PDB entry 6IOK | electron microscopy, 3.64 A resolution | chains J and K of the 12 polymer chains in the assembly

== Chain J (and K) ==
Molecule: Multidrug resistance protein MexA
Organism: Pseudomonas aeruginosa PAO1
Notes: chain K of this document is another copy of the same molecule, construct and numbering; everything in this record applies to it too
UniProt: P52477 (MEXA_PSEAE); residues 2-360 here correspond to UniProt positions 25-383 (UniProt number = residue number + 23)
Chain sequence (362 residues; row label = number of the first residue in the row; numbers below 1 keep their minus sign (Gly-1 is residue -1)):
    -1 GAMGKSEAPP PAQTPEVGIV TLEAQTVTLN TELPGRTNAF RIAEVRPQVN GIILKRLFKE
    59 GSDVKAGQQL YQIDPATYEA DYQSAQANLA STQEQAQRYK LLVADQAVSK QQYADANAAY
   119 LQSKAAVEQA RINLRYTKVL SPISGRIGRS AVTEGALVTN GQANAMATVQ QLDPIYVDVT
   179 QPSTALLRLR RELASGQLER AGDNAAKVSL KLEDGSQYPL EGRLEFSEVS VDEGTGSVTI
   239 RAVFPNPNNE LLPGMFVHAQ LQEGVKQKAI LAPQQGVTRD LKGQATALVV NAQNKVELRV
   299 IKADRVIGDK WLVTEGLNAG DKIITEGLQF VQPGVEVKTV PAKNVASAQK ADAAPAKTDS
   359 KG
Disordered / not traced: -1 to 10, 344-360 (chain K: -1 to 11, 343-360)
Differences from the reference sequence: expression tag (-1 to 1)
Glycans and other covalent adducts: covalent link Glu190-Gln195
Reported in the primary citation:
  - mutagenesis - L100D: abolished binding to Outer membrane protein OprM
  - mutagenesis - L100D: abolished growth in response to drug resistance
  - mutagenesis - R96A, L99D, D103A, Q104A: unchanged binding to Outer membrane protein OprM
  - mutagenesis - R96D, S107D: decreased binding to Outer membrane protein OprM
  - mutagenesis - R39D, S107D, R147D: decreased growth in response to drug resistance
  - self-association interface (contacts with another copy of this molecule); pairs are residue here / residue on that copy: Arg39-Glu152, Arg39, Glu226
  - mutagenesis - R39D: abolished binding to Multidrug resistance protein MexA (chain J)
  - mutagenesis - R147D: abolished binding to another copy of this molecule
  - mutagenesis - R34A, R34D, T233A, T233V, R277A, R277D: abolished binding to Multidrug resistance protein MexB

== How chain J and chain K interact ==
Pairs across the interface - 64 pairs, chain J then chain K:
  Arg34(J) - Glu231(K)  hydrogen bond (side chain-backbone)
  Gly49(J) - Gln46(K)
  Ile50(J) - Gln46(K)
  Arg54(J) - Tyr174(K)
  Glu58(J) - Phe224(K)
  Glu58(J) - Arg239(K)  salt bridge
  Gly59(J) - Phe224(K)
  Asp72(J) - Tyr134(K)
  Ala74(J) - Ile130(K)  hydrophobic
  Ala74(J) - Tyr134(K)
  Thr75(J) - Gln127(K)  hydrogen bond
  Ala78(J) - Ala123(K)
  Ala78(J) - Gln127(K)
  Asp79(J) - Gln127(K)
  Gln81(J) - Glu126(K)
  Ser82(J) - Gln120(K)
  Ser82(J) - Ala123(K)
  Ala85(J) - Ala116(K)
  Ala85(J) - Leu119(K)  hydrophobic
  Ser89(J) - Gln109(K)
  Ser89(J) - Asp113(K)  hydrogen bond
  Ser89(J) - Ala116(K)
  Glu92(J) - Gln109(K)
  Glu92(J) - Ala112(K)
  Gln93(J) - Gln109(K)
  Arg96(J) - Lys108(K)
  Arg96(J) - Gln109(K)  hydrogen bond
  Arg144(J) - Ser225(K)
  Arg144(J) - Val227(K)
  Ile145(J) - Phe224(K)
  Gly146(J) - Phe224(K)
  Arg147(J) - Asp176(K)  salt bridge
  Arg147(J) - Phe224(K)
  Arg147(J) - Thr237(K)
  Arg147(J) - Arg239(K)
  Thr151(J) - Ile40(K)  hydrogen bond (side chain-backbone)
  Glu152(J) - Arg39(K)  salt bridge
  Glu152(J) - Ile40(K)
  Glu152(J) - Ala41(K)
  Glu152(J) - Ile141(K)
  Gly153(J) - Ala41(K)
  Gly153(J) - Pro140(K)
  Ala154(J) - Ala41(K)
  Leu155(J) - Arg44(K)  hydrogen bond (backbone-side chain)
  Leu155(J) - Gln46(K)
  Val156(J) - Arg44(K)
  Gln168(J) - Val227(K)
  Gln168(J) - Ser228(K)
  Leu170(J) - Val227(K)  hydrophobic
  Leu210(J) - Leu185(K)  hydrophobic
  Glu211(J) - Ser181(K)  hydrogen bond
  Glu211(J) - Thr182(K)
  Asp212(J) - Thr182(K)
  Asp212(J) - Leu185(K)
  Glu248(J) - Arg188(K)
  Leu250(J) - Val227(K)
  Leu250(J) - Val229(K)  hydrophobic
  Leu250(J) - Val236(K)  hydrophobic
  Pro251(J) - Val227(K)
  Pro251(J) - Ser228(K)
  Pro251(J) - Val229(K)  hydrogen bond (backbone-backbone)
  Gly252(J) - Val229(K)
  Met253(J) - Ser181(K)
  Met253(J) - Leu185(K)  hydrophobic
Interface residues without a listed pair, chain J (43 interface residues in all): Asn36, Asn86, Ser214, Asn246, Asn247
Interface residues without a listed pair, chain K (42 interface residues in all): Glu42, Pro45, Arg133, Arg186, Arg189, Glu226, Asp230, Gly232

== In short ==
43 residues of chain J and 42 residues of chain K are in contact, with 8 hydrogen bonds and 3 salt bridges.
Among the polar pairs are Glu58(J)-Arg239(K), Arg147(J)-Asp176(K) and Glu152(J)-Arg39(K). The paper reports
that R34A, R34D and T233A of chain J, among others, abolish binding to Multidrug resistance protein MexB; a
self-association interface involving Arg39(J) and Glu226(J); 15 substitutions were tested in all.
Both chains are Multidrug resistance protein MexA (Pseudomonas aeruginosa PAO1). Entry 6IOK (Cryo-EM structure
of multidrug efflux pump MexAB-OprM (0 degree state)) was determined by electron microscopy (same publication
as 6IOL).
